Entry 7YSR (electron microscopy, 4.30 A resolution (low resolution: residue-level contacts below are approximate; hydrogen-bond / salt-bridge calls are withheld)); this record covers chains B and D of the 4 polymer chains in the assembly.

[Chain B (and D)]
Molecule: Tubulin beta-1 chain
Organism: Drosophila melanogaster
Notes: chain D of this document is another copy of the same molecule, construct and numbering; everything in this record applies to it too
Reference sequence: Q24560 (TBB1_DROME); the author numbering skips numbers that UniProt does not, so the offset changes along the chain: 1-44 = UniProt 1-44; 47-360 = UniProt 45-358; 369-457 = UniProt 359-447
Chain sequence (447 residues; row label = number of the first residue in the row; note: 10 numbers in that range are skipped by the numbering (no residue carries them; nothing is unmodelled there)):
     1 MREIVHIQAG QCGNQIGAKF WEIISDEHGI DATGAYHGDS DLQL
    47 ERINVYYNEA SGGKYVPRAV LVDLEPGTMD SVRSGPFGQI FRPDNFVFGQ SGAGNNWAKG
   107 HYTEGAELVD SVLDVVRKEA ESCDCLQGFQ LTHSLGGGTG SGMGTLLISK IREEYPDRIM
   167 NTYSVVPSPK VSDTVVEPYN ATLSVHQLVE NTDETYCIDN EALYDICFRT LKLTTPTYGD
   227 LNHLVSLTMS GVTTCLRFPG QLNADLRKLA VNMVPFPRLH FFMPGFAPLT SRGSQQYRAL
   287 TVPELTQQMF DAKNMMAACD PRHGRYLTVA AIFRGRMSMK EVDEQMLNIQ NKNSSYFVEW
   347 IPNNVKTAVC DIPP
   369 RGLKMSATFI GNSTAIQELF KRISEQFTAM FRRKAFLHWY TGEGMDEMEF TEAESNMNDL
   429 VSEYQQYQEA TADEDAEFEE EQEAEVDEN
Disordered / not traced: 437-457
Residues lining bound ligands:
  - GTP-gamma-S (GSP; 5'-guanosine-diphosphate-monothiophosphate): Gly10, Gln11, Cys12, Gln15, Ile16, Asp69, Glu71, Ala99, Gly100, Asn101, Ser140, Gly143, Gly144, Thr145, Gly146, Asp179, Asn206, Tyr224, Leu227, Asn228
  - GTP (guanosine-5'-triphosphate): Gln247, Leu248, Lys254

[Interface between chain B and chain D]
Residue-residue contacts - 14 pairs, chain B then chain D:
  Glu55(B) with Ala285(D)
  Ala56(B) with Gln282(D)
  Ser57(B) with Arg284(D); Ala285(D); Leu286(D)
  Lys60(B) with Tyr283(D)
  Val62(B) with Tyr283(D)
  Gln85(B) with Tyr283(D)
  Arg88(B) with Tyr283(D); Arg284(D)
  Pro89(B) with Tyr283(D)
  Asp90(B) with Arg284(D)
  Lys124(B) with Gln293(D)
  Ser128(B) with Gln293(D)
Other interface residues (no listed pair), chain B (14 interface residues in all): Phe87, Asn91, Glu127
Other interface residues (no listed pair), chain D (8 interface residues in all): Ser280, Lys338
From the paper, about this interface:
  - interface residues, chain B: Arg88(B), Asp90(B) (from molecular simulation)

[Summary]
14 residues of chain B face 8 of chain D across their interface. Bound to chain B: GTP and GTP-gamma-S. From
the paper: interface residues Arg88(B) and Asp90(B).
Chain B and chain D are both Tubulin beta-1 chain (Drosophila melanogaster); the structure, GTPgammaS MT
decorated with kinesin, was determined by electron microscopy together with 7YSN, 7YSO, 7YSP and 7YSQ from the
same study.
